Entry 2DBQ (X-ray diffraction, 1.70 A resolution); this record covers chain A.

== Chain A ==
Protein: Glyoxylate reductase
From: Pyrococcus horikoshii
Notes: EC 1.1.1.26
Reference sequence: O58320 (GYAR_PYRHO); residue numbers follow UniProt; this construct covers 1-334
Amino-acid sequence (334 residues; each row starts with the number of its first residue):
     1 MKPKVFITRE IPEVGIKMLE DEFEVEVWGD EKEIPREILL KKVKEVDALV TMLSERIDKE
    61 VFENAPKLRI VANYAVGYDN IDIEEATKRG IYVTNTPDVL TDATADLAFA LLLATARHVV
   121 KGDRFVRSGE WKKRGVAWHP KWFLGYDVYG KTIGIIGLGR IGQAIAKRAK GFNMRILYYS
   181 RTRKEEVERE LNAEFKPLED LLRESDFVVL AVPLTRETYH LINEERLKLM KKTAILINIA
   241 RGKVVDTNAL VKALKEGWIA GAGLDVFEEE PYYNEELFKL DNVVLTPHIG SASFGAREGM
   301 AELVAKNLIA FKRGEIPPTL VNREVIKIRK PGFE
Disordered / not traced: 334
Modified residues: Mse1, Mse18, Mse52, Mse174, Mse230, Mse300 (selenomethionine; parent Met)
Small-molecule neighbours: NADP (NAP; NADP nicotinamide-adenine-dinucleotide phosphate): Val76, Gly77, Leu100, Thr104, Gly157, Leu158, Gly159, Arg160, Ile161, Gly162, Tyr179, Ser180, Arg181, Thr182, Lys184, Ala211, Val212, Pro213, Leu214, Glu217, Thr218, Ile239, Ala240, Arg241, Asp265, Val266, His288, Ile289, Gly290, Ser291
Curated features (UniProtKB/Swiss-Prot):
  - active site: Arg241, Glu270, His288 (Proton donor)
  - binding site (NADP(+)): Leu158 to Ile161, Ser180 to Thr182, Ile239 to Arg241, His288 to Gly290

== Overview ==
Ligands of chain A: NADP. UniProt lists 3 active-site residues and 13 NADP+-binding residues.
Chain A is Glyoxylate reductase (Pyrococcus horikoshii); the structure, Crystal Structure of Glyoxylate
Reductase (PH0597) from Pyrococcus horikoshii OT3, Complexed with NADP (I41), was determined by X-ray
diffraction, deposited together with 2DBR and 2DBZ.
